Entry 8VO0 (electron microscopy, 3.30 A resolution); this record covers chains H and M of the 10 polymer chains in the assembly.

== Chain H ==
Molecule: 157-nt DNA strand
Organism: Homo sapiens
Sequence (157 nucleotides; each row starts with the number of its first residue):
     1 CAGGATGTAT ATATCTGAGA CGTGCCTGGA GACTAGGGAG TAATCCCCTT GGCGGTTTAA
    61 ACGCGGGGGA CAGCGCGTAC GTGCGTTTTA GCGGTGCTAG AGCTGTCTAC GACCAATTGA
   121 GCGGCCTGGG CACCGGGATT CTCCAGCCGC CGGCAGC

== Chain M ==
Molecule: Histone H2B 1.1
Organism: Xenopus laevis
UniProtKB: P02281 (H2B11_XENLA); residues 36-122 here correspond to UniProt positions 40-126 (UniProt number = residue number + 4)
Sequence (87 residues; row label = number of the first residue in the row):
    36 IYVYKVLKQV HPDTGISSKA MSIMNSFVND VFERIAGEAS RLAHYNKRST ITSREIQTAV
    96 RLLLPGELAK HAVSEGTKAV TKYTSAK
UniProt features mapped onto this chain:
  - glycosylation: Ser109 (O-linked (GlcNAc) serine)
  - cross-link: Lys117 (Glycyl lysine isopeptide (Lys-Gly) (interchain with G-Cter in ubiquitin))

== Chain H / chain M interface ==
Pairs across the interface (7; chain H residue first):
  DA20(H) - Ile51(M)  sugar contact
  DA20(H) - Ser53(M)  phosphate contact
  DA39(H) - Ser84(M)  hydrogen bond to the phosphate
  DG40(H) - Arg83(M)  salt bridge to the phosphate
  DG40(H) - Ser84(M)  hydrogen bond to the phosphate
  DG40(H) - Thr85(M)  hydrogen bond to the phosphate
  DT41(H) - Arg83(M)  salt bridge to the phosphate
Interface residues without a listed pair, chain H (5 interface residues in all): DC21
Interface residues without a listed pair, chain M (6 interface residues in all): Gly50

== In short ==
The interface between chain H and chain M involves 5 residues on one side and 6 on the other, with 3 hydrogen
bonds and 2 salt bridges. Polar pairs include DA39(H)-Ser84(M), DG40(H)-Ser84(M) and DG40(H)-Thr85(M).
Chain H is a 157-nt DNA strand (Homo sapiens) and chain M is Histone H2B 1.1 (Xenopus laevis); the structure,
H3K36me3-modified nucleosome bound to PRC2_AJ1-450 with histone H3 tail disengaged, was determined by electron
microscopy together with 8VMI, 8VMJ, 8VML, 8VMN, 8VNV, 8VNZ and 8VOB from the same study.
